PDB entry 1Q4B | X-ray diffraction, 1.48 A resolution | chain A

# Chain A
Name: Green Fluorescent Protein
Source organism: Aequorea victoria
UniProt: P42212 (GFP_AEQVI); aligned to UniProt positions 1-238 over residues 1-238
Sequence (236 residues; each row starts with the number of its first residue; note: 2 numbers in that range are skipped by the numbering (no residue carries them; nothing is unmodelled there)):
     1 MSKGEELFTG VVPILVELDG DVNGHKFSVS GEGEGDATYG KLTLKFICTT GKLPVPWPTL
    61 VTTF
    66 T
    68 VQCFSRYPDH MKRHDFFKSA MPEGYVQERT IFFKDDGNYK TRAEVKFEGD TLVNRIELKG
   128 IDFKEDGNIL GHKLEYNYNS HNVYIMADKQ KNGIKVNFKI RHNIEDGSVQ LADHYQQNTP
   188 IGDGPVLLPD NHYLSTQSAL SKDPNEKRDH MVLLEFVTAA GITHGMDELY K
Not modelled in the structure: 1, 231-238
Covalent attachments: covalent link Phe64-Thr66; covalent link Thr66-Val68
Modified residues: Thr66 ({2-[(1R,2R)-1-amino-2-hydroxypropyl]-4-(4-hydroxybenzylidene)-5-oxo-4,5-dihydro-1H-imidazol-1-yl}acetic acid; CRO)
Construct notes: chromophore (66, 66, 66); engineered mutation Arg80 (Gln in P42212)
From the paper describing this entry:
  - conformationally variable residues (side-chain flip): His148, Thr203

# In short
From the paper: conformational variability at His148 and Thr203.
Chain A is Green Fluorescent Protein (Aequorea victoria); the structure, S65T Q80R Green Fluorescent Protein
(GFP) pH 5.5, was determined by X-ray diffraction together with 1Q4A, 1Q4C, 1Q4D, 1Q4E and 1Q73 from the same
study.
